7YSQ - chains F and H of the 8 polymer chains in the assembly; structure by electron microscopy, 6.80 A resolution (low resolution: residue-level contacts below are approximate; hydrogen-bond / salt-bridge calls are withheld).

[Chain F]
Molecule: Tubulin alpha chain
Organism: Drosophila melanogaster
UniProt: P06603 (TBA1_DROME); residue numbers follow UniProt; this construct covers 1-450
Amino-acid sequence (450 residues; numbered 1 to 450; the number before each row is that of its first residue):
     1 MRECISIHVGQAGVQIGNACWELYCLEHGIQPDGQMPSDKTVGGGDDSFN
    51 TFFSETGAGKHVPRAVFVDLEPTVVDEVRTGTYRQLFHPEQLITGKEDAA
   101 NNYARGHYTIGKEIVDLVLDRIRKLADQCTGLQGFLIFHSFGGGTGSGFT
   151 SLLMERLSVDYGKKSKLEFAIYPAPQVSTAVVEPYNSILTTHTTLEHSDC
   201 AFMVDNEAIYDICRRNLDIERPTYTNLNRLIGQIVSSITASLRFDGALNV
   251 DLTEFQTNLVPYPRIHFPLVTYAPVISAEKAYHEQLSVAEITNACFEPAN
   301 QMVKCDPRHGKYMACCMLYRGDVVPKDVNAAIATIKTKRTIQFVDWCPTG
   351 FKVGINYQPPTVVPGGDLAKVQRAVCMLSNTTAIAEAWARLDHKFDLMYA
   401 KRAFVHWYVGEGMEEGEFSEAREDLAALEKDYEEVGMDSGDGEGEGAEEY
Not modelled in the structure: 37-46, 433-450
Residues lining bound ligands: GTP (guanosine-5'-triphosphate): Gly10, Gln11, Ala12, Gln15, Asp69, Glu71, Asp98, Ala99, Ala100, Asn101, Ser140, Gly143, Gly144, Thr145, Ile171, Thr179, Val204, Asn206, Tyr224, Leu227, Asn228

[Chain H]
Molecule: Tubulin beta-1 chain
Organism: Drosophila melanogaster
UniProt: Q24560 (TBB1_DROME); the author numbering skips numbers that UniProt does not, so the offset changes along the chain: 1-44 = UniProt 1-44; 47-360 = UniProt 45-358; 369-457 = UniProt 359-447
Amino-acid sequence (447 residues; numbered 1 to 457; 10 numbers in that range are skipped by the numbering (no residue carries them; nothing is unmodelled there); the number before each row is that of its first residue):
     1 MREIVHIQAGQCGNQIGAKFWEIISDEHGIDATGAYHGDSDLQL
    47 ERINVYYNEASGGKYVPRAVLVDLEPGTMDSVRSGPFGQIFRPDNFVFGQ
    97 SGAGNNWAKGHYTEGAELVDSVLDVVRKEAESCDCLQGFQLTHSLGGGTG
   147 SGMGTLLISKIREEYPDRIMNTYSVVPSPKVSDTVVEPYNATLSVHQLVE
   197 NTDETYCIDNEALYDICFRTLKLTTPTYGDLNHLVSLTMSGVTTCLRFPG
   247 QLNADLRKLAVNMVPFPRLHFFMPGFAPLTSRGSQQYRALTVPELTQQMF
   297 DAKNMMAACDPRHGRYLTVAAIFRGRMSMKEVDEQMLNIQNKNSSYFVEW
   347 IPNNVKTAVCDIPP
   369 RGLKMSATFIGNSTAIQELFKRISEQFTAMFRRKAFLHWYTGEGMDEMEF
   419 TEAESNMNDLVSEYQQYQEATADEDAEFEEEQEAEVDEN
Not modelled in the structure: 437-457
Residues lining bound ligands: GTP-gamma-S (GSP; 5'-guanosine-diphosphate-monothiophosphate): Gly10, Gln11, Cys12, Gln15, Glu71, Gly100, Asn101, Ser140, Gly143, Gly144, Thr145, Gly146, Asp179, Asn206, Tyr210, Tyr224, Leu227, Asn228

[Interface between chain F and chain H]
Pairs across the interface (30):
  Gln11(F) - Gln247(H)
  Gln11(F) - Asn249(H)
  Glu97(F) - Cys131(H)
  Glu97(F) - Gln133(H)
  Glu97(F) - Arg164(H)
  Glu97(F) - Arg253(H)
  Ala100(F) - Arg253(H)
  Asn101(F) - Lys254(H)
  Pro175(F) - Asn349(H)
  Gln176(F) - Asp329(H)
  Gln176(F) - Asn349(H)
  Ser178(F) - Asn349(H)
  Thr179(F) - Leu248(H)
  Thr179(F) - Lys352(H)
  Ala180(F) - Asn258(H)
  Val181(F) - Asn258(H)
  Val182(F) - Val257(H)
  Glu220(F) - Ser324(H)
  Arg221(F) - Met323(H)
  Arg221(F) - Ser324(H)
  Pro222(F) - Ser324(H)
  Tyr224(F) - Gln247(H)
  Tyr224(F) - Leu248(H)
  Lys401(F) - Phe262(H)
  Phe404(F) - Val257(H)
  Phe404(F) - Val260(H)
  Phe404(F) - Pro261(H)
  His406(F) - Val260(H)
  Trp407(F) - Val257(H)
  Trp407(F) - Val260(H)
Also at the interface, not in a pair above, chain F (30 interface residues in all): Thr73, Asp98, Val177, Tyr210, Asp211, Arg214, Lys394, Leu397, Met398, Arg402, Ala403
Also at the interface, not in a pair above, chain H (28 interface residues in all): Arg2, Arg48, Ile165, Asp251, Ala256, Lys326, Trp346, Pro348, Val351, Thr353

[Summary]
30 residues of chain F and 28 residues of chain H are in contact. Bound to chain F: GTP. Bound to chain H:
GTP-gamma-S.
Chain F is Tubulin alpha chain and chain H is Tubulin beta-1 chain, both from Drosophila melanogaster; the
structure, GTPgammaS Tube decorated with kinesin, was determined by electron microscopy, deposited together
with 7YSN, 7YSO, 7YSP and 7YSR.
